PDB entry 1F5T | X-ray diffraction, 3.00 A resolution | chains E and B of the 6 polymer chains in the assembly

Chain E:
Molecule: 43mer DNA containing dxtr consensus binding sequence
Sequence (43 nucleotides; row label = number of the first residue in the row):
   295 AACATGCAAGGCTAAGGTTAGCCTAACCTTAGCCTTGCATGTT

Chain B:
Molecule: Diphtheria toxin repressor
Organism: Corynebacterium diphtheriae
UniProtKB: P33120 (DTXR_CORDI); residues 2001-2121 here correspond to UniProt positions 1-121 (UniProt number = residue number - 2000)
Sequence (121 residues; each row starts with the number of its first residue):
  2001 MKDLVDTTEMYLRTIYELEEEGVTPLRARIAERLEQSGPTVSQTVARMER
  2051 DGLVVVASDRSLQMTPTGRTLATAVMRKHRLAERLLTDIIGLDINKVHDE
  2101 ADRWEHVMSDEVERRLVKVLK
Unresolved in the structure: 2001
Differences from the reference sequence: engineered mutation Asp-2102 (Cys102 in P33120)
Metal / ion sites: Ni2+ site 1: Met-2010, Asp-2102, Glu-2105, His-2106; Ni2+ site 2: His-2079, Glu-2083, His-2098

Interface between chain E and chain B:
Contacting residue pairs (13; chain E residue first):
  DA319(E) with Arg-2047(B), sugar contact; Arg-2050(B), salt bridge to the phosphate
  DA320(E) with Thr-2007(B), phosphate contact; Gln-2043(B), base contact; Arg-2047(B), salt bridge to the phosphate
  DC321(E) with Thr-2007(B), hydrogen bond to the phosphate; Gln-2036(B), hydrogen bond to the phosphate; Thr-2040(B), sugar contact; Gln-2043(B), hydrogen bond to the base
  DC322(E) with Ser-2037(B), hydrogen bond to the phosphate; Thr-2040(B), hydrogen bond to the phosphate
  DT323(E) with Ser-2037(B), base contact; Pro-2039(B), base contact
Other interface residues (no listed pair), chain E (6 interface residues in all): DT324
Other interface residues (no listed pair), chain B (11 interface residues in all): Leu-2004, Thr-2008, Glu-2035

In short:
6 residues of chain E and 11 residues of chain B are in contact, with 5 hydrogen bonds and 2 salt bridges.
Among the polar pairs are DC321(E)/Gln-2043(B), DC321(E)/Thr-2007(B) and DC321(E)/Gln-2036(B). Met-2010(B),
Asp-2102(B), Glu-2105(B) and His-2106(B) form the Ni2+ site 1.
Here chain E is 43mer DNA containing dxtr consensus binding sequence and chain B is Diphtheria toxin repressor
(Corynebacterium diphtheriae). Entry 1F5T (Diphtheria tox repressor (C102D mutant) complexed with nickel and
dtxr consensus binding sequence) was determined by X-ray diffraction.
